Entry 6QEP (X-ray diffraction, 2.60 A resolution); this record covers chain A.

[Chain A]
Molecule: PEGA domain-containing protein, EngBF-DARPin Fusion 4b H14
Organism: Bifidobacterium longum
Reference sequence: A0A374RF80 (A0A374RF80_BIFLN); residues 340-1521 here = UniProt positions 340-1521
Amino-acid sequence (1354 residues; row label = number of the first residue in the row):
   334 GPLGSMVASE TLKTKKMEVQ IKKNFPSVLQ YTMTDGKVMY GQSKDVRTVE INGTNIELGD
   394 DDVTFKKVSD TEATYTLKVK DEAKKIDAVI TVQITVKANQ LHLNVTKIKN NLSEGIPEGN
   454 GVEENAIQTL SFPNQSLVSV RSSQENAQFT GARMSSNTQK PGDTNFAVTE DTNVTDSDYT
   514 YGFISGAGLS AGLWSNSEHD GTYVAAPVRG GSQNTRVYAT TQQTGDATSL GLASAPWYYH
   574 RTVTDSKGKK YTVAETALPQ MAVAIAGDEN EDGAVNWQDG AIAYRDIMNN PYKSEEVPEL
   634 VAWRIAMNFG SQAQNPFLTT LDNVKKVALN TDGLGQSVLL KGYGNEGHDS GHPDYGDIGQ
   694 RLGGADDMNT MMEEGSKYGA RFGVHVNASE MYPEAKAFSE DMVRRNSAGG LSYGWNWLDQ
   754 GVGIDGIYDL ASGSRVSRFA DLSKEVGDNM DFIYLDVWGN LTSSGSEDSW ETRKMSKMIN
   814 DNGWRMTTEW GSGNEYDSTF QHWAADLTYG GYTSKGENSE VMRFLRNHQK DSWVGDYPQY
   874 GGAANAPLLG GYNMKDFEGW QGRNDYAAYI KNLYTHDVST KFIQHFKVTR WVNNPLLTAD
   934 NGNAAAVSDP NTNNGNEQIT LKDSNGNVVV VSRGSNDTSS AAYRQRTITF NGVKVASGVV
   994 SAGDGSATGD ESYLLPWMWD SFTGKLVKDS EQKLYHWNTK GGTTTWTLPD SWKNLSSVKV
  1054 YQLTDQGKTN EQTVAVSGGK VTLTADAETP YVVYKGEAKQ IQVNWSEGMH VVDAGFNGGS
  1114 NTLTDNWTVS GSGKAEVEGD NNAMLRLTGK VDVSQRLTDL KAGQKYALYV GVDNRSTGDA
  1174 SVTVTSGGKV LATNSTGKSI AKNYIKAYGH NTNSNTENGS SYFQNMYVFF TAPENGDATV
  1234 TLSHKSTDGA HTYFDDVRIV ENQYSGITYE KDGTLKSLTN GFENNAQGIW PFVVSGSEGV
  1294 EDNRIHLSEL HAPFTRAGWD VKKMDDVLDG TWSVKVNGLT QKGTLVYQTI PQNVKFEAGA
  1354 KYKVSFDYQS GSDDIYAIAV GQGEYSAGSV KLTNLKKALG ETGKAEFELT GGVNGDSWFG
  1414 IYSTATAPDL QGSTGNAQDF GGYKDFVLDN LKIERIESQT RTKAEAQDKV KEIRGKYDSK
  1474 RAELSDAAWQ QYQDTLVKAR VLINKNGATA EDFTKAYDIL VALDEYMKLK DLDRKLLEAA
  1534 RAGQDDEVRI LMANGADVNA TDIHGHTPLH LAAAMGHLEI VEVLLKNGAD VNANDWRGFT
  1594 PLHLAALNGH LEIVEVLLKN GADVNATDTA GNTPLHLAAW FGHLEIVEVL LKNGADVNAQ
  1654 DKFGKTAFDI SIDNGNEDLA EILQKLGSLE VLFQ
Unresolved in the structure: 334-339, 1681-1687
Differences from the reference sequence: expression tag (334-339); conflict Arg1309 (Gln in A0A374RF80)
Ion coordination: Mn2+ site 1: Asp601, Asn603, Asp605, Ala607, Asp612; Mn2+ site 2: Glu727, Asp752, His1299; Mn2+ site 3: Gly1108, Asn1135, Ala1136, Asp1248; Mn2+ site 4: Gly1274, Glu1276, Asp1322, Trp1325, Asp1442

[Summary]
The Mn2+ site 1 is built by Asp601, Asn603, Asp605, Ala607 and Asp612. Glu727, Asp752 and His1299 form the
Mn2+ site 2.
Chain A is PEGA domain-containing protein, EngBF-DARPin Fusion 4b H14 (Bifidobacterium longum); the structure,
EngBF DARPin Fusion 4b H14, was determined by X-ray diffraction (same publication as 6QEV, 6QFK, 6QFO and
6SH9).
